7L7L - chain A; structure by X-ray diffraction, 1.88 A resolution.

[Chain A]
Name: NS3/4A protease
Organism: Hepacivirus C
UniProt: A8DG50 (A8DG50_9HEPC); residues 1004-1181 here correspond to UniProt positions 1030-1207 (UniProt number = residue number + 26)
Sequence (200 residues; each row starts with the number of its first residue):
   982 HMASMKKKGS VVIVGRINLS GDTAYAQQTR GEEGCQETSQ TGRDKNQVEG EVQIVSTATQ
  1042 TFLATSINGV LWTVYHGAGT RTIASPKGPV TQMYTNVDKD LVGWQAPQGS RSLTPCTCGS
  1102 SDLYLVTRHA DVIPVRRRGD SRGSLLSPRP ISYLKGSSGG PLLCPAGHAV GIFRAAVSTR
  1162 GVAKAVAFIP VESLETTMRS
Not modelled in the structure: 1180-1181
Differences from the reference sequence: expression tag (982-1003); conflict Glu1013 (Leu1039 in A8DG50), Glu1014 (Leu1040 in A8DG50), Gln1017 (Ile1043 in A8DG50), Glu1018 (Ile1044 in A8DG50), Gln1021 (Leu1047 in A8DG50), Thr1040 (Ala1066 in A8DG50), Ser1047 (Cys1073 in A8DG50), Leu1052 (Cys1078 in A8DG50), Thr1072 (Ile1098 in A8DG50), Gln1086 (Pro1112 in A8DG50), Ser1159 (Cys1185 in A8DG50); engineered mutation Ala1168 (Asp1194 in A8DG50)
Metal / ion sites: Zn2+: Cys1097, Cys1099, Cys1145, His1149
Small-molecule neighbours: nr01-129 (XSS; 1,1,1-trifluoro-2-methylpropan-2-yl [(2R,6S,12Z,13aS,14aR,16aS)-2-{[6-methoxy-3-(trifluoromethyl)quinoxalin-2-yl]oxy}-14a-{[(1-methylcyclopropyl)sulfonyl]carbamoyl}-5,16-dioxo-1,2,3,5,6,7,8,9,10,11,13a,14,14a,15,16,16a-hexadecahydrocyclopropa[e]pyrrolo[1,2-a][1,4]diazacyclopentadecin-6-yl]carbamate): Gln1041, Thr1042, Phe1043, Tyr1056, His1057, Gly1058, Val1078, Asp1081, Ile1132, Leu1135, Lys1136, Gly1137, Ser1138, Ser1139, Phe1154, Arg1155, Ala1156, Ala1157, Val1158, Ala1168

[Summary]
Chain A binds nr01-129. Cys1097, Cys1099, Cys1145 and His1149 form the Zn2+ site.
Chain A is NS3/4A protease (Hepacivirus C); the structure, Crystal structure of HCV NS3/4A D168A protease in
complex with NR01-129, was determined by X-ray diffraction, deposited together with 7L7N, 7L7O and 7L7P.
